PDB entry 8EEV | electron microscopy, 3.60 A resolution | chains U and V of the 12 polymer chains in the assembly

[Chain U]
Protein: Fab SKT20 heavy chain
From: Macaca fascicularis
Notes: antibody fragment or engineered binder
Amino-acid sequence (237 residues; row label = number of the first residue in the row; a row labelled like 35A-35B holds insertion residues (35A, then the next letters in order)):
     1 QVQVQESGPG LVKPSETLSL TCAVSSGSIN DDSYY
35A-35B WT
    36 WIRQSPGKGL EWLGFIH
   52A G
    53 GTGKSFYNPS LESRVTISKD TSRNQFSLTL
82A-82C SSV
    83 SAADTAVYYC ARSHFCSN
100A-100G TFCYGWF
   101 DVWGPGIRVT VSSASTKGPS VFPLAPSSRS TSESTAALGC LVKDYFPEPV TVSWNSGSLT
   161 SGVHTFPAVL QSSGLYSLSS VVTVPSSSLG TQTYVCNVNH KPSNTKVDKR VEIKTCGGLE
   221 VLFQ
Disordered / not traced: 114-224
Disulfides: Cys22-Cys92, Cys98-Cys100C

[Chain V]
Protein: Fab SKT20 light chain
From: Macaca fascicularis
Notes: antibody fragment or engineered binder
Amino-acid sequence (219 residues; row label = number of the first residue in the row; a row labelled like 27A-27E holds insertion residues (27A, then the next letters in order)):
     1 DVVMTQTPLS LPITPGEPAS ISCRSSQ
27A-27E SLLHS
    28 NGNTYLHWYL QKPGQSPQLL IYGGSNRASG VPDRFSGSGS GTDFTLKISK VEAEDVGVYY
    88 CVQAIAFPWT FGQGTKVEIK RTVAAPSVFI FPPSEDQVKS GTVSVVCLLN NFYPREASVK
   148 WKVDGALKTG NSQESVTEQD SKDNTYSLSS TLTLSSTEYQ SHKVYACEVT HQGLSSPVTK
   208 SFNRGEC
Disordered / not traced: 1, 107-214
Disulfides: Cys23-Cys88

[Interface between chain U and chain V]
Residue-residue contacts (27; chain U residue first):
  Tyr35(U) with Trp96(V), hydrophobic
  Gln39(U) with Gln38(V)
  Leu45(U) with Tyr87(V), hydrophobic; Phe98(V), hydrophobic
  Trp47(U) with Pro95(V), hydrophobic; Trp96(V)
  Phe50(U) with Trp96(V), hydrophobic
  Phe58(U) with Phe94(V), hydrophobic
  Asn60(U) with Pro95(V)
  Tyr91(U) with Ser43(V)
  Thr100A(U) with Asn30(V); Tyr32(V)
  Phe100B(U) with Asn30(V); His34(V)
  Tyr100D(U) with His34(V), hydrogen bond (backbone-side chain); Ala91(V); Trp96(V), hydrophobic
  Gly100E(U) with Tyr36(V); Trp96(V)
  Trp100F(U) with His34(V); Leu46(V)
  Phe100G(U) with Tyr36(V), hydrophobic; Leu46(V); Phe98(V), hydrophobic
  Trp103(U) with Ser43(V); Pro44(V), hydrogen bond (side chain-backbone)
  Gly104(U) with Ser43(V)
Other interface residues (no listed pair), chain U (20 interface residues in all): Ile37, Glu46, Tyr59, Pro105
Other interface residues (no listed pair), chain V (16 interface residues in all): Tyr49, Gly50

[In short]
The interface between chain U and chain V involves 20 residues on one side and 16 on the other; the contacts
include 2 hydrogen bonds. Polar pairs include Tyr100D(U)-His34(V) and Trp103(U)-Pro44(V).
Chain U is Fab SKT20 heavy chain and chain V is Fab SKT20 light chain, both from Macaca fascicularis; the
structure, Venezuelan equine encephalitis virus-like particle in complex with Fab SKT-20, was determined by
electron microscopy (same publication as 8DEE, 8DEF, 8DEQ, 8DUL, 8DUN, 8DWO and 8EEU).
